PDB entry 7O2L | X-ray diffraction, 3.00 A resolution | chains Q and R of the 28 polymer chains in the assembly

== Chain Q ==
Molecule: HLJ1_G0048980.mRNA.1.CDS.1
From: Saccharomyces cerevisiae
Reference sequence: A0A6A5Q273 (A0A6A5Q273_YEASX); residues -1 to 252 here correspond to UniProt positions 1-254 (UniProt number = residue number + 2)
Sequence (254 residues; numbered -1 to 252; the number before each row is that of its first residue; numbers below 1 keep their minus sign (Met-1 is residue -1)):
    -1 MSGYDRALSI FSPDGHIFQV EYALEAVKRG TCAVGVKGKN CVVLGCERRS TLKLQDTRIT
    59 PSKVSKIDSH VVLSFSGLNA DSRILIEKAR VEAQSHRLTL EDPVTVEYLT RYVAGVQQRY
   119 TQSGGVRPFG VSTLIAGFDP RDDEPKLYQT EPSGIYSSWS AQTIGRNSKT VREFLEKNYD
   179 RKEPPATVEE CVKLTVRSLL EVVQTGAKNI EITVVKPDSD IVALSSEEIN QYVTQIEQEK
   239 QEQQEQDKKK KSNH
Not modelled in the structure: -1 to 0, 241-252

== Chain R ==
Molecule: 20S proteasome
From: Saccharomyces cerevisiae
Reference sequence: P32379 (PSA5_YEAST); residues -7 to 252 here correspond to UniProt positions 1-260 (UniProt number = residue number + 8)
Sequence (260 residues; row label = number of the first residue in the row; numbers below 1 keep their minus sign (Met-7 is residue -7)):
    -7 MFLTRSEYDR GVSTFSPEGR LFQVEYSLEA IKLGSTAIGI ATKEGVVLGV EKRATSPLLE
    53 SDSIEKIVEI DRHIGCAMSG LTADARSMIE HARTAAVTHN LYYDEDINVE SLTQSVCDLA
   113 LRFGEGASGE ERLMSRPFGV ALLIAGHDAD DGYQLFHAEP SGTFYRYNAK AIGSGSEGAQ
   173 AELLNEWHSS LTLKEAELLV LKILKQVMEE KLDENNAQLS CITKQDGFKI YDNEKTAELI
   233 KELKEKEAAE SPEEADVEMS
Not modelled in the structure: -7 to 0, 118-124, 243-252

== Chain Q / chain R interface ==
Contacting residue pairs (63):
  Asp3(Q) with Glu117(R)
  Arg4(Q) with Glu117(R)
  Ala5(Q) with Val4(R), hydrophobic; Glu117(R); Ser127(R)
  Ser7(Q) with Ser127(R); Arg128(R)
  Ile8(Q) with Gln15(R)
  Phe9(Q) with Gln15(R); Tyr18(R), hydrophobic; Ser19(R); Ala22(R), hydrophobic; Leu73(R), hydrophobic; Arg128(R); Pro129(R); Gly131(R)
  Ser10(Q) with Tyr18(R)
  Pro11(Q) with Tyr18(R), hydrophobic; Glu21(R)
  Asp12(Q) with Glu21(R)
  Gly13(Q) with Tyr18(R); Glu21(R); Ala22(R)
  His14(Q) with Leu25(R)
  Ile15(Q) with Leu73(R), hydrophobic; Arg128(R)
  Lys35(Q) with Glu52(R), salt bridge
  Gln116(Q) with Ala75(R); Asp76(R)
  Thr119(Q) with Arg128(R), hydrogen bond (backbone-side chain)
  Gln120(Q) with Met126(R); Ser127(R), hydrogen bond (backbone-backbone); Arg128(R); Pro129(R); Phe130(R)
  Ser121(Q) with Ser127(R)
  Gly122(Q) with Ser127(R)
  Ser151(Q) with Ala75(R)
  Gly152(Q) with Ala75(R)
  Ile153(Q) with Thr74(R); Ala75(R), hydrophobic
  Ser155(Q) with Leu51(R); Ser55(R)
  Ser156(Q) with Leu51(R); Glu52(R), hydrogen bond; Ser55(R), hydrogen bond (backbone-side chain)
  Trp157(Q) with Thr47(R); Ser48(R); Leu50(R); Leu51(R); Glu52(R)
  Ser158(Q) with Leu50(R), hydrogen bond (backbone-backbone); Glu52(R), hydrogen bond
  Ala159(Q) with Leu50(R)
  Leu173(Q) with Leu50(R), hydrophobic
  Glu174(Q) with Ser48(R), hydrogen bond; Pro49(R); Leu50(R)
  Tyr177(Q) with Leu50(R), hydrophobic
  Arg179(Q) with Pro49(R), hydrogen bond (side chain-backbone); Leu50(R); Leu51(R), hydrogen bond (side chain-backbone); Glu52(R)
Other interface residues (no listed pair), chain Q (31 interface residues in all): Arg170
Other interface residues (no listed pair), chain R (27 interface residues in all): Asp1, Ser79

== In short ==
The interface between chain Q and chain R involves 31 residues on one side and 27 on the other, with 9
hydrogen bonds and 1 salt bridge. Polar contacts include Lys35(Q)-Glu52(R), Thr119(Q)-Arg128(R) and
Ser156(Q)-Glu52(R).
Chain Q is HLJ1_G0048980.mRNA.1.CDS.1 and chain R is 20S proteasome, both from Saccharomyces cerevisiae; the
structure, Yeast 20S proteasome in complex with the covalently bound inhibitor b-lactone
(2R,3S)-3-isopropyl-4-oxo-2-oxetane-carboxylate (IOC), was determined by X-ray diffraction.
